PDB entry 1HRI | X-ray diffraction, 3.00 A resolution | chains 2 and 3 of the 4 polymer chains in the assembly

[Chain 2]
Name: Human rhinovirus 14 coat protein (subunit VP2)
Organism: Human rhinovirus 14
UniProtKB: P03303 (POLG_HRV14); residues 1-262 here correspond to UniProt positions 69-330 (UniProt number = residue number + 68)
Amino-acid sequence (262 residues; numbered 1 to 262; the number before each row is that of its first residue):
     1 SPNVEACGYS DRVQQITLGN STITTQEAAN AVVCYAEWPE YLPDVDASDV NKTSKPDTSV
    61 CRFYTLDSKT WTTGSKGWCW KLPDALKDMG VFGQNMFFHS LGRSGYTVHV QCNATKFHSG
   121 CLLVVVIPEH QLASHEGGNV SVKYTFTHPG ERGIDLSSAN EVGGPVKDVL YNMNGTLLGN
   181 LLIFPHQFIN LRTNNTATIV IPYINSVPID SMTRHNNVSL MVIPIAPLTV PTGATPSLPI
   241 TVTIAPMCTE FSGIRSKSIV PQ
Unresolved in the structure: 1-7
Construct notes: conflict Leu170 (Ile239 in P03303)

[Chain 3]
Name: Human rhinovirus 14 coat protein (subunit VP3)
Organism: Human rhinovirus 14
UniProtKB: P03303 (POLG_HRV14); residues 1-236 here correspond to UniProt positions 331-566 (UniProt number = residue number + 330)
Amino-acid sequence (236 residues; numbered 1 to 236; the number before each row is that of its first residue):
     1 GLPTTTLPGS GQFLTTDDRQ SPSALPNYEP TPRIHIPGKV HNLLEIIQVD TLIPMNNTHT
    61 KDEVNSYLIP LNANRQNEQV FGTNLFIGDG VFKTTLLGEI VQYYTHWSGS LRFSLMYTGP
   121 ALSSAKLILA YTPPGARGPQ DRREAMLGTH VVWDIGLQST IVMTIPWTSG VQFRYTDPDT
   181 YTSAGFLSCW YQTSLILPPE TTGQVYLLSF ISACPDFKLR LMKDTQTISQ TVALTE

[How chain 2 and chain 3 interact]
Residue-residue contacts - 61 pairs, chain 2 then chain 3:
  Arg12(2) - Leu157(3)
  Tyr35(2) - Pro37(3)  hydrophobic
  Tyr35(2) - Gly38(3)
  Glu37(2) - His35(3)  salt bridge
  Glu37(2) - Pro37(3)
  Asp46(2) - Ile34(3)
  Asp46(2) - His35(3)  hydrogen bond (side chain-backbone)
  Lys116(2) - Pro120(3)
  Lys116(2) - Ala121(3)  hydrogen bond (backbone-backbone)
  Lys116(2) - Leu122(3)  hydrogen bond (backbone-backbone)
  Phe117(2) - Pro120(3)
  Phe117(2) - Leu122(3)  hydrophobic
  Phe117(2) - Pro199(3)
  Phe117(2) - Thr201(3)
  His118(2) - Pro120(3)
  Ser119(2) - Thr118(3)
  Gly120(2) - Thr118(3)
  Asn139(2) - Glu236(3)  hydrogen bond (side chain-backbone)
  Leu170(2) - Asp62(3)
  Leu170(2) - Glu63(3)
  Leu170(2) - Val64(3)
  Leu170(2) - Tyr67(3)  hydrophobic
  Tyr171(2) - Asp62(3)  hydrogen bond
  Leu177(2) - Thr94(3)
  Leu178(2) - Val64(3)  hydrophobic
  Gly179(2) - Thr51(3)
  Gly179(2) - Leu52(3)  hydrogen bond (backbone-backbone)
  Gly179(2) - Tyr67(3)  hydrogen bond (backbone-side chain)
  Asn180(2) - Thr51(3)
  Asn180(2) - Thr94(3)  hydrogen bond (side chain-backbone)
  Asn180(2) - Thr95(3)
  Asn180(2) - Leu96(3)  hydrogen bond (side chain-backbone)
  Leu182(2) - Val49(3)
  Leu182(2) - Asp50(3)
  Leu182(2) - Thr51(3)
  Leu182(2) - Leu52(3)  hydrophobic
  Leu182(2) - Phe210(3)  hydrophobic
  Ile183(2) - Val49(3)  hydrophobic
  Ile183(2) - Leu96(3)  hydrophobic
  Asn190(2) - Met116(3)
  Asn190(2) - Tyr117(3)  hydrogen bond (side chain-backbone)
  Asn190(2) - Thr118(3)
  Arg192(2) - Tyr117(3)
  Arg192(2) - Gly119(3)  hydrogen bond (side chain-backbone)
  Arg192(2) - Pro120(3)
  Arg192(2) - Ala121(3)
  Arg192(2) - Gly156(3)  hydrogen bond (side chain-backbone)
  Thr193(2) - Ser159(3)
  Ile204(2) - Pro37(3)  hydrophobic
  Asn205(2) - Ile36(3)
  Ser206(2) - Ile34(3)
  Val207(2) - Ile34(3)
  Pro208(2) - Ile34(3)
  Ile225(2) - Val64(3)
  Ile225(2) - Leu68(3)
  Ala226(2) - Leu68(3)  hydrophobic
  Ala226(2) - Thr118(3)
  Pro227(2) - Leu68(3)
  Pro227(2) - Tyr206(3)  hydrophobic
  Pro231(2) - Glu200(3)
  Thr232(2) - Glu200(3)  hydrogen bond (backbone-backbone)
Other interface residues (no listed pair), chain 2 (37 interface residues in all): Cys121, Val169, Phe188, Pro202, Tyr203, Thr229
Other interface residues (no listed pair), chain 3 (39 interface residues in all): Arg33, Ile46, Ile155, Pro198, Thr202, Leu208

[Overview]
Chain 2 and chain 3 form an interface of 37 and 39 residues respectively; the contacts include 13 hydrogen
bonds and 1 salt bridge. Polar contacts include Glu37(2)-His35(3), Asp46(2)-His35(3) and Asn139(2)-Glu236(3).
Here chain 2 is Human rhinovirus 14 coat protein (subunit VP2) and chain 3 is Human rhinovirus 14 coat protein
(subunit VP3), both from Human rhinovirus 14. Entry 1HRI (Structure determination of antiviral compound sch
38057 complexed with human rhinovirus 14) was determined by X-ray diffraction.
